Entry 7P81 (X-ray diffraction, 2.79 A resolution); this record covers chains B and C of the 24 polymer chains in the assembly.

== Chain B (and C) ==
Protein: ATP-dependent Clp protease proteolytic subunit
From: Bacillus subtilis (strain 168)
Notes: EC 3.4.21.92; chain C of this document is another copy of the same molecule, construct and numbering; everything in this record applies to it too
UniProt: P80244 (CLPP_BACSU); residues 1-191 here correspond to UniProt positions 2-192 (UniProt number = residue number + 1)
Sequence (199 residues; numbered 1 to 199; the number before each row is that of its first residue):
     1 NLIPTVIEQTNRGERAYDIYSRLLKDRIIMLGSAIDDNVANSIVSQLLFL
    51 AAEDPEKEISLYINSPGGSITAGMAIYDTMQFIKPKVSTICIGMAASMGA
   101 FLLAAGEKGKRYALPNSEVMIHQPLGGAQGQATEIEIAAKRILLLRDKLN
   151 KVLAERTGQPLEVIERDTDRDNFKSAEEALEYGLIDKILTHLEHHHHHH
Not modelled in the structure: 11-13, 126-137, 192-199 (chain C: 1, 8-13, 127-137, 191-199)
Differences from the reference sequence: expression tag (192-199)
Swiss-Prot annotation at these positions:
  - active site: Ser97 (Nucleophile), His122

== Interface between chain B and chain C ==
Residue-residue contacts (31):
  Arg15(B) with Glu14(C)
  Tyr17(B) with Ile7(C)
  Ser21(B) with Pro4(C); Thr5(C), hydrogen bond (side chain-backbone)
  Asp37(B) with Asn64(C), hydrogen bond
  Asn41(B) with Tyr20(C); Met30(C); Gly32(C), hydrogen bond (side chain-backbone); Asn64(C), hydrogen bond; Ile92(C)
  Ser42(B) with Pro4(C); Tyr20(C), hydrogen bond (backbone-side chain)
  Ser45(B) with Ile19(C); Tyr20(C); Leu23(C)
  Gln46(B) with Pro4(C)
  Phe49(B) with Val6(C), hydrophobic; Arg22(C)
  Thr71(B) with Gly93(C); Glu118(C)
  Met74(B) with Asn116(C)
  Ala75(B) with Ile92(C)
  Asp78(B) with Leu114(C); Pro115(C); Asn116(C), hydrogen bond (side chain-backbone); Ser117(C)
  Phe82(B) with Thr190(C)
  Arg141(B) with Glu118(C), salt bridge; Phe173(C)
  Leu145(B) with Glu118(C)
  Lys148(B) with Asn116(C)
Interface residues without a listed pair, chain B (22 interface residues in all): Asp18, Leu24, Asn38, Leu48, Tyr77
Interface residues without a listed pair, chain C (26 interface residues in all): Leu2, Ile3, Tyr62, Met94, Leu189

== In short ==
22 residues of chain B and 26 residues of chain C are in contact, with 6 hydrogen bonds and 1 salt bridge.
Polar pairs include Arg141(B)-Glu118(C), Ser21(B)-Thr5(C) and Asp37(B)-Asn64(C). UniProt lists active-site
residues Ser97(B) and His122(B) on chain B.
Chain B and chain C are both ATP-dependent Clp protease proteolytic subunit (Bacillus subtilis (strain 168));
the structure, Crystal structure of ClpP from Bacillus subtilis in complex with ADEP2 (compact state), was
determined by X-ray diffraction (same publication as 7FEP, 7FEQ, 7FER, 7FES and 7P80).
